8JAG - chains H and L of the 3 polymer chains in the assembly; structure by electron microscopy, 3.55 A resolution.

[Chain H]
Name: H chain of 6H2 Fab region
Source organism: Homo sapiens
Notes: antibody fragment or engineered binder
Chain sequence (107 residues; each row starts with the number of its first residue):
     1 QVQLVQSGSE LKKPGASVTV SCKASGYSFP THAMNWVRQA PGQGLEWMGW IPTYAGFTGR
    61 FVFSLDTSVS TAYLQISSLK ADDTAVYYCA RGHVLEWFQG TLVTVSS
Not modelled in the structure: 67-68
Cystine bridges: Cys22-Cys89

[Chain L]
Name: L chain of 6H2 Fab region
Source organism: Homo sapiens
Notes: antibody fragment or engineered binder
Chain sequence (112 residues; each row starts with the number of its first residue; numbering starts at 0):
     0 DVVMTQSPLS LSVTPGQPAS ISCKSSQTLL HSDGQTSFYW YLQKPGQSPQ LLIYDISSRF
    60 SGVPDRFSGS GSGTDFTLKI SRVEAEDVGV YYCMQGTQFP WTFGQGTKVE IK
Not modelled in the structure: 0
Cystine bridges: Cys22-Cys92

[How chain H and chain L interact]
Pairs across the interface (19):
  Gln39(H) with Gln42(L), hydrogen bond; Pro48(L)
  Leu45(H) with Gln42(L); Phe102(L)
  Trp47(H) with Trp100(L), hydrophobic
  Tyr88(H) with Gln46(L), hydrogen bond (side chain-backbone); Ser47(L); Pro48(L)
  Leu95(H) with Leu50(L); Phe59(L)
  Glu96(H) with Tyr38(L), hydrogen bond; Tyr40(L); Leu50(L)
  Phe98(H) with Tyr40(L), hydrophobic; Ser47(L); Pro48(L)
  Gln99(H) with Gln46(L), hydrogen bond (backbone-side chain); Ser47(L)
  Gly100(H) with Gln46(L), hydrogen bond (backbone-side chain)
Other interface residues (no listed pair), chain H (12 interface residues in all): Gln43, Gly44, Val94
Other interface residues (no listed pair), chain L (14 interface residues in all): Ser60, Tyr91, Pro99, Gly103

[Overview]
12 residues of chain H face 14 of chain L across their interface; the contacts include 5 hydrogen bonds. Polar
pairs include Gln39(H)-Gln42(L), Tyr88(H)-Gln46(L) and Glu96(H)-Tyr38(L).
Here chain H is H chain of 6H2 Fab region and chain L is L chain of 6H2 Fab region, both from Homo sapiens.
Entry 8JAG (Cryo-EM structure of SARS-CoV-1 RBD in complex with W328-6H2 (local refinement)) was determined by
electron microscopy (same publication as 8JAM and 8JAP).
